Entry 7UXB (X-ray diffraction, 2.00 A resolution); this record covers chains A and B.

Chain A (and B):
Name: Triosephosphate isomerase
From: Homo sapiens
Notes: EC 5.3.1.1, 4.2.3.3; chain B of this document is another copy of the same molecule, construct and numbering; everything in this record applies to it too
UniProt: P60174 (TPIS_HUMAN); residues 0-248 here correspond to UniProt positions 1-249 (UniProt number = residue number + 1)
Amino-acid sequence (249 residues; numbered 0 to 248; the number before each row is that of its first residue; numbering starts at 0):
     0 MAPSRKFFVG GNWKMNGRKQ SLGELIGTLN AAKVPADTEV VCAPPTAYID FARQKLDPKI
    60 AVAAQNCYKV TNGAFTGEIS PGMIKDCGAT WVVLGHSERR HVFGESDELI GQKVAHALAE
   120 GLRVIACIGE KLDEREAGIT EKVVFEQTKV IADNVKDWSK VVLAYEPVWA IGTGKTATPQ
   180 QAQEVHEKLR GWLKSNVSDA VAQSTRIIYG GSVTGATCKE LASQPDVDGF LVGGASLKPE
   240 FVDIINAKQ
Disordered / not traced: 0-2 (chain B: 0-1)
Sequence notes: engineered mutation Arg122 (Gly123 in P60174)
UniProt features mapped onto this chain:
  - active site: His95 (Electrophile), Glu165 (Proton acceptor)
  - binding site (substrate): Asn11, Lys13
  - modified residue: Lys13 (N6-acetyllysine), Ser20 (Phosphoserine), Tyr67 (3'-nitrotyrosine), Ser79 (Phosphoserine), Ser105 (Phosphoserine), Lys148 (N6-succinyllysine), Lys155 (N6-acetyllysine), Ser158 (Phosphoserine), Thr172 (Phosphothreonine), Lys193 (N6-acetyllysine), Ser197 (Phosphoserine), Tyr208 (3'-nitrotyrosine), Ser211 (Phosphoserine), Thr213 (Phosphothreonine), Ser222 (Phosphoserine), Lys237 (N6-acetyllysine)
  - cross-link: Lys141 (Glycyl lysine isopeptide (Lys-Gly) (interchain with G-Cter in SUMO1))
From the paper describing this entry:
  - disease-associated variants - G122R: decreased stability (citing earlier work)
  - conformationally variable residues (side-chain flip): Lys159
  - contacts within the chain: Asp156-Lys159
  - self-association interface (contacts with another copy of this molecule); pairs are residue here / residue on that copy: Asp49-Lys18 (salt bridge)

How chain A and chain B interact:
Contacting residue pairs (88):
  Asn11(A) - Thr75(B)  hydrogen bond
  Lys13(A) - Gly72(B)
  Lys13(A) - Ala73(B)
  Lys13(A) - Thr75(B)
  Met14(A) - Tyr67(B)  hydrophobic
  Met14(A) - Val69(B)
  Met14(A) - Asn71(B)
  Met14(A) - Gly72(B)  hydrogen bond (backbone-backbone)
  Met14(A) - Phe74(B)
  Met14(A) - Glu77(B)
  Met14(A) - Ile78(B)
  Met14(A) - Ser79(B)
  Met14(A) - Met82(B)
  Asn15(A) - Asn71(B)
  Asn15(A) - Gly72(B)  hydrogen bond (side chain-backbone)
  Asn15(A) - Met82(B)
  Gly16(A) - Asn71(B)  hydrogen bond (backbone-side chain)
  Gly16(A) - Met82(B)
  Arg17(A) - Thr70(B)  hydrogen bond (side chain-backbone)
  Arg17(A) - Asn71(B)  hydrogen bond
  Arg17(A) - Ser79(B)
  Arg17(A) - Gly81(B)
  Arg17(A) - Met82(B)
  Arg17(A) - Asp85(B)
  Lys18(A) - Asp49(B)  salt bridge
  Lys18(A) - Asp85(B)  hydrogen bond (backbone-side chain)
  Pro44(A) - Met82(B)  hydrophobic
  Thr45(A) - Thr45(B)
  Thr45(A) - Ala46(B)
  Ala46(A) - Thr45(B)
  Ala46(A) - Ile78(B)
  Ala46(A) - Cys86(B)
  Tyr47(A) - Met82(B)
  Tyr47(A) - Asp85(B)  hydrogen bond
  Tyr47(A) - Cys86(B)  hydrophobic
  Asp49(A) - Lys18(B)  salt bridge
  Gln64(A) - Thr75(B)
  Gln64(A) - Gly76(B)  hydrogen bond (side chain-backbone)
  Tyr67(A) - Met14(B)  hydrophobic
  Tyr67(A) - Phe102(B)  hydrophobic
  Val69(A) - Met14(B)
  Thr70(A) - Arg17(B)  hydrogen bond
  Asn71(A) - Met14(B)
  Asn71(A) - Asn15(B)
  Asn71(A) - Gly16(B)  hydrogen bond (side chain-backbone)
  Asn71(A) - Arg17(B)  hydrogen bond
  Gly72(A) - Lys13(B)
  Gly72(A) - Met14(B)  hydrogen bond (backbone-backbone)
  Gly72(A) - Asn15(B)  hydrogen bond (backbone-side chain)
  Ala73(A) - Lys13(B)
  Ala73(A) - Glu97(B)
  Phe74(A) - Met14(B)
  Phe74(A) - Glu97(B)
  Thr75(A) - Asn11(B)  hydrogen bond
  Thr75(A) - Lys13(B)
  Thr75(A) - Gln64(B)
  Thr75(A) - His95(B)  hydrogen bond
  Thr75(A) - Glu97(B)  hydrogen bond
  Thr75(A) - Arg98(B)  hydrogen bond (backbone-side chain)
  Gly76(A) - Gln64(B)  hydrogen bond (backbone-side chain)
  Gly76(A) - Arg98(B)
  Glu77(A) - Met14(B)
  Glu77(A) - Arg98(B)  salt bridge
  Glu77(A) - Phe102(B)
  Ile78(A) - Met14(B)
  Ile78(A) - Ala46(B)
  Ser79(A) - Met14(B)
  Ser79(A) - Arg17(B)
  Gly81(A) - Arg17(B)
  Met82(A) - Met14(B)
  Met82(A) - Asn15(B)
  Met82(A) - Gly16(B)
  Met82(A) - Arg17(B)
  Met82(A) - Pro44(B)  hydrophobic
  Met82(A) - Tyr47(B)
  Asp85(A) - Arg17(B)
  Asp85(A) - Lys18(B)  hydrogen bond (side chain-backbone)
  Asp85(A) - Tyr47(B)  hydrogen bond
  Cys86(A) - Tyr47(B)  hydrophobic
  His95(A) - Thr75(B)
  Glu97(A) - Ala73(B)
  Glu97(A) - Phe74(B)  hydrogen bond (side chain-backbone)
  Glu97(A) - Thr75(B)  hydrogen bond
  Arg98(A) - Thr75(B)  hydrogen bond (side chain-backbone)
  Arg98(A) - Gly76(B)
  Arg98(A) - Glu77(B)  salt bridge
  Phe102(A) - Tyr67(B)  hydrophobic
  Phe102(A) - Glu77(B)
Also at the interface, not in a pair above, chain A (35 interface residues in all): Asn65, Val101
Also at the interface, not in a pair above, chain B (36 interface residues in all): Phe50, Asn65, Val101
From the paper, about this interface:
  - pairs named by the authors: Asp49(A)-Lys18(B) (salt bridge)

Overview:
Chain A and chain B form an interface of 35 and 36 residues respectively; the contacts include 24 hydrogen
bonds and 4 salt bridges. Polar pairs include Lys18(A)-Asp49(B), Glu77(A)-Arg98(B) and Asn11(A)-Thr75(B). The
paper describes a salt bridge between Asp49(A) and Lys18(B). The paper reports that G122R of chain A reduces
stability; conformational variability at Lys159(A).
Both chains are Triosephosphate isomerase (Homo sapiens). Entry 7UXB (Human triosephosphate isomerase mutant
G122R) was determined by X-ray diffraction, deposited together with 7UXV.
